Entry 8HQI (X-ray diffraction, 1.55 A resolution); this record covers chains A and B.

[Chain A (and B)]
Name: 3C-like proteinase nsp5
Source organism: Severe acute respiratory syndrome coronavirus 2
Notes: EC 3.4.22.69; chain B of this document is another copy of the same molecule, construct and numbering; everything in this record applies to it too
UniProtKB: P0DTC1 (R1A_SARS2); residues 2-300 here correspond to UniProt positions 3265-3563 (UniProt number = residue number + 3263)
Chain sequence (299 residues; row label = number of the first residue in the row):
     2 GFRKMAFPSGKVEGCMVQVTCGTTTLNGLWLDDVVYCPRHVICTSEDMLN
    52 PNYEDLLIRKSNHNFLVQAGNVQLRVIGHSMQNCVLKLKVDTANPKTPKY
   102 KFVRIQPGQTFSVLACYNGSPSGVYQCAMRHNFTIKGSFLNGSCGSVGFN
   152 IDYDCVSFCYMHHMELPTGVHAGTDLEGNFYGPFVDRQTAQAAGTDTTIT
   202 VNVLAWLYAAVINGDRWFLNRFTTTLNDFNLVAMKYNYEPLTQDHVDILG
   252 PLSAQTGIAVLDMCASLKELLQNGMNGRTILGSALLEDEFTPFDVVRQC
Unresolved in the structure: 2 (chain B: fully traced)
Differences from the reference sequence: engineered mutation H132 (Pro3395 in P0DTC1)
Residues lining bound ligands: YH-53 (HUR; N-[(2S)-1-[[(2S)-1-(1,3-benzothiazol-2-yl)-1-oxidanylidene-3-[(3S)-2-oxidanylidenepyrrolidin-3-yl]propan-2-yl]amino]-4-methyl-1-oxidanylidene-pentan-2-yl]-4-methoxy-1H-indole-2-carboxamide): T25, L27, H41, M49, F140, L141, N142, G143, S144, C145, H163, H164, M165, E166, L167, P168, H172, D187, R188, Q189, T190, A191
What the authors report for this chain:
  - binding site for YH-53: H41, F140, L141, N142, S144, C145, H163, H164, E166, Q189
  - catalytic residues: H41, C145 (citing earlier work)

[How chain A and chain B interact]
Contacting residue pairs - 50 pairs, chain A then chain B:
  R4(A) - K5(B)
  R4(A) - Y126(B)
  R4(A) - Q127(B)  hydrogen bond (side chain-backbone)
  R4(A) - C128(B)
  R4(A) - K137(B)  hydrogen bond (side chain-backbone)
  R4(A) - S139(B)
  K5(A) - Y126(B)
  M6(A) - V125(B)
  M6(A) - Y126(B)  hydrophobic
  M6(A) - S139(B)
  A7(A) - G124(B)
  A7(A) - V125(B)  hydrogen bond (backbone-backbone)
  F8(A) - V125(B)
  P9(A) - S10(B)
  P9(A) - E14(B)
  P9(A) - P122(B)  hydrophobic
  P9(A) - S123(B)
  P9(A) - G124(B)
  S10(A) - P9(B)
  S10(A) - S10(B)  hydrogen bond (backbone-side chain)
  S10(A) - E14(B)  hydrogen bond (backbone-side chain)
  G11(A) - G11(B)
  G11(A) - E14(B)  hydrogen bond (backbone-side chain)
  E14(A) - P9(B)
  E14(A) - S10(B)  hydrogen bond (side chain-backbone)
  E14(A) - G11(B)  hydrogen bond (side chain-backbone)
  P122(A) - P9(B)  hydrophobic
  S123(A) - P9(B)
  G124(A) - M6(B)
  G124(A) - A7(B)
  G124(A) - P9(B)
  V125(A) - M6(B)
  V125(A) - A7(B)  hydrogen bond (backbone-backbone)
  V125(A) - F8(B)
  V125(A) - V125(B)  hydrophobic
  Y126(A) - R4(B)
  Y126(A) - K5(B)
  Y126(A) - M6(B)  hydrophobic
  Q127(A) - R4(B)  hydrogen bond (backbone-side chain)
  K137(A) - R4(B)  hydrogen bond (backbone-side chain)
  G138(A) - G2(B)
  S139(A) - G2(B)
  S139(A) - M6(B)
  S139(A) - Q299(B)  hydrogen bond
  L141(A) - Q299(B)
  L286(A) - A285(B)  hydrophobic
  R298(A) - S123(B)  hydrogen bond (side chain-backbone)
  R298(A) - G124(B)
  Q299(A) - S139(B)  hydrogen bond
  Q299(A) - L141(B)
Also at the interface, not in a pair above, chain A (25 interface residues in all): K12, L115, E290
Also at the interface, not in a pair above, chain B (25 interface residues in all): L115, G138, C300

[In short]
The chain A/chain B interface involves 25 residues from each chain; the contacts include 14 hydrogen bonds.
Among the polar pairs are R4(A)-Q127(B), R4(A)-K137(B) and S10(A)-S10(B). Bound to chain A: YH-53. From the
paper: catalytic residues H41(A) and C145(A); a binding site for YH-53 at H41(A), F140(A) and L141(A) among
others.
Both chains are 3C-like proteinase nsp5 (Severe acute respiratory syndrome coronavirus 2). Entry 8HQI (Crystal
structure of SARS-Cov-2 main protease P132H mutant in complex with inhibitor YH-53) was determined by X-ray
diffraction (same publication as 8HQF, 8HQG, 8HQH and 8HQJ).
